3MLR - chains H and P of the 3 polymer chains in the assembly; structure by X-ray diffraction, 1.80 A resolution.

== Chain H ==
Molecule: Human monoclonal anti-HIV-1 gp120 V3 antibody 2557 Fab heavy chain
Organism: Homo sapiens
Notes: antibody fragment or engineered binder
Amino-acid sequence (226 residues; each row starts with the number of its first residue; a row labelled like 82A-82C holds insertion residues (82A, then the next letters in order)):
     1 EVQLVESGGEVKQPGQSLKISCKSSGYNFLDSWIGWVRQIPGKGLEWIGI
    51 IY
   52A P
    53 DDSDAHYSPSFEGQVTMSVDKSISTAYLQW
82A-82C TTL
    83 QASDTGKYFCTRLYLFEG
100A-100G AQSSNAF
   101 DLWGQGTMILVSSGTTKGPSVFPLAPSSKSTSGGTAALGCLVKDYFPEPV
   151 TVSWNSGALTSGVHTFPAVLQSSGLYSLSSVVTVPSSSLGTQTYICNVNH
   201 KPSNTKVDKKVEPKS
Disulfides: Cys22-Cys92, Cys140-Cys196

== Chain P ==
Molecule: HIV-1 gp120 third variable region (V3) crown
Organism: Human immunodeficiency virus type 1
Reference sequence: P12490 (ENV_HV1N5); the author numbering skips numbers that UniProt does not, so the offset changes along the chain: 301-309 = UniProt 296-304; 312-322 = UniProt 305-315
Amino-acid sequence (20 residues; row label = number of the first residue in the row; note: 2 numbers in that range are skipped by the numbering (no residue carries them; nothing is unmodelled there)):
   301 NNTKKGIAI
   312 GPGRTLYAREK
Unresolved in the structure: 301-302, 319-322

== Chain H / chain P interface ==
Contacting residue pairs - 19 pairs, chain H then chain P:
  Asp31(H) - Lys304(P)  salt bridge
  Trp33(H) - Lys305(P)  hydrogen bond (side chain-backbone)
  Trp33(H) - Ile307(P)
  Trp33(H) - Tyr318(P)  hydrophobic
  Tyr52(H) - Lys304(P)
  Tyr52(H) - Lys305(P)  hydrogen bond (side chain-backbone)
  Asp54(H) - Lys305(P)  salt bridge
  Asp56(H) - Lys305(P)  salt bridge
  Asp56(H) - Tyr318(P)  hydrogen bond
  His58(H) - Tyr318(P)  hydrogen bond
  Leu95(H) - Ile307(P)  hydrophobic
  Leu97(H) - Thr303(P)
  Leu97(H) - Lys304(P)
  Leu97(H) - Gly306(P)
  Ser100C(H) - Ala308(P)
  Ser100D(H) - Ala308(P)
  Asn100E(H) - Gly306(P)  hydrogen bond (side chain-backbone)
  Asn100E(H) - Ile307(P)
  Asn100E(H) - Ala308(P)  hydrogen bond (side chain-backbone)
Other interface residues (no listed pair), chain H (12 interface residues in all): Ile50

== In short ==
Chain H and chain P form an interface of 12 and 7 residues respectively; the contacts include 6 hydrogen bonds
and 3 salt bridges. Polar contacts include Asp31(H)-Lys304(P), Asp54(H)-Lys305(P) and Asp56(H)-Lys305(P).
Here chain H is Human monoclonal anti-HIV-1 gp120 V3 antibody 2557 Fab heavy chain (Homo sapiens) and chain P
is HIV-1 gp120 third variable region (V3) crown (Human immunodeficiency virus type 1). Entry 3MLR (Crystal
structure of anti-HIV-1 V3 Fab 2557 in complex with a NY5 V3 peptide) was determined by X-ray diffraction,
deposited together with 3MLS, 3MLT, 3MLU, 3MLV, 3MLW, 3MLY and 3MLZ.
